PDB entry 4H13 | X-ray diffraction, 3.07 A resolution | chains A and D of the 8 polymer chains in the assembly

# Chain A
Protein: Cytochrome b6
From: Mastigocladus laminosus
UniProt: P83791 (CYB6_MASLA); numbering as in UniProt (aligned over 1-215)
Chain sequence (215 residues; row label = number of the first residue in the row):
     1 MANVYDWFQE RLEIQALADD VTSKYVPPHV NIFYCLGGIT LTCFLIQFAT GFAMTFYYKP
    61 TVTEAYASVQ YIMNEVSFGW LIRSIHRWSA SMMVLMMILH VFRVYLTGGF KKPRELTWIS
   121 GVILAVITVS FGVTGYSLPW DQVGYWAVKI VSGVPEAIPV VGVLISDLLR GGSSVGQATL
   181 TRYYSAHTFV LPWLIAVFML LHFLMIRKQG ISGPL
Curated features (UniProtKB/Swiss-Prot):
  - binding site (heme c): Cys35, Lys208
  - binding site (heme b): Arg83, His86, His100, Arg103, His187, His202

# Chain D
Protein: Cytochrome b6-f complex iron-sulfur subunit
From: Mastigocladus laminosus
Notes: EC 1.10.9.1
UniProt: P83794 (UCRI_MASLA); residue numbers follow UniProt; this construct covers 1-179
Chain sequence (179 residues; numbered 1 to 179; the number before each row is that of its first residue):
     1 MAQFTESMDV PDMGRRQFMN LLAFGTVTGV ALGALYPLVK YFIPPSGGAV GGGTTAKDKL
    61 GNNVKVSKFL ESHNAGDRVL VQGLKGDPTY IVVESKEAIR DYGINAVCTH LGCVVPWNAA
   121 ENKFKCPCHG SQYDETGKVI RGPAPLSLAL CHATVQDDNI VLTPWTETDF RTGEKPWWV
Disordered / not traced: 1-8, 51-53
Cystine bridges: Cys113-Cys128

# Interface between chain A and chain D
Residue-residue contacts (17):
  Phe52(A) with Phe42(D), hydrophobic
  Ala53(A) with Tyr41(D), hydrogen bond (backbone-side chain); Phe42(D), hydrophobic
  Met54(A) with Tyr41(D), hydrogen bond (backbone-side chain)
  Phe56(A) with Phe42(D), hydrophobic
  Tyr57(A) with Tyr41(D), hydrogen bond (side chain-backbone); Phe42(D); Pro44(D)
  Tyr71(A) with Pro45(D)
  Glu75(A) with Pro45(D)
  Val76(A) with Tyr41(D), hydrophobic
  Ser77(A) with Lys40(D); Tyr41(D)
  Phe78(A) with Pro37(D); Lys40(D)
  Gly79(A) with Tyr41(D)
  Ile82(A) with Tyr41(D), hydrophobic
Interface residues without a listed pair, chain A (13 interface residues in all): Ile72
Interface residues without a listed pair, chain D (9 interface residues in all): Tyr36, Leu38, Ile43

# In short
13 residues of chain A face 9 of chain D across their interface, with 3 hydrogen bonds. Polar contacts include
Ala53(A)-Tyr41(D), Met54(A)-Tyr41(D) and Tyr57(A)-Tyr41(D). Curated annotation (UniProt) lists heme c-binding
residues Cys35(A) and Lys208(A) and 6 heme b-binding residues on chain A.
Chain A is Cytochrome b6 and chain D is Cytochrome b6-f complex iron-sulfur subunit, both from Mastigocladus
laminosus; the structure, Crystal Structure of the Cytochrome b6f Complex from Mastigocladus laminosus with
TDS, was determined by X-ray diffraction, deposited together with 4H44.
